5TYC - chains A and D of the 4 polymer chains in the assembly; structure by X-ray diffraction, 2.10 A resolution.

# Chain A
Name: DNA-directed DNA/RNA polymerase mu
Source organism: Homo sapiens
Notes: EC 2.7.7.7
UniProt: Q9NP87 (DPOLM_HUMAN); numbering as in UniProt; present here: 132-397, 410-494
Sequence (356 residues; row label = number of the first residue in the row; note: 12 numbers in that range are skipped by the numbering (no residue carries them; nothing is unmodelled there)):
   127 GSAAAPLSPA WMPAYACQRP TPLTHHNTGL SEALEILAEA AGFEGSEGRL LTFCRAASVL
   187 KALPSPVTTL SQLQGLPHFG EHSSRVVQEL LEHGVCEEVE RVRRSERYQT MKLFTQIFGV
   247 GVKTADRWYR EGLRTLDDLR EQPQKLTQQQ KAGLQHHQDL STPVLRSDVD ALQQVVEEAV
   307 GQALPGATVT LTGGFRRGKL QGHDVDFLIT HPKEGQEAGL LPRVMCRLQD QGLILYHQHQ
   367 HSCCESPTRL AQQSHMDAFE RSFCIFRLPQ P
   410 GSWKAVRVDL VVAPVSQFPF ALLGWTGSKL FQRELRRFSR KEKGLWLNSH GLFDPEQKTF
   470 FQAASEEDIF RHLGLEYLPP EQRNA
Not modelled in the structure: 127-136, 365-383
Covalent attachments: 2,3-dihydroxy-1,4-dithiobutane (DTT) linked to Cys180
Differences from the reference sequence: expression tag (127-131); conflict Gly410 (Pro in Q9NP87)
Metal / ion sites: Na+: Thr241, Ile243, Val246 (shared with 1 residue of chain P); Mg2+ site 1: Asp330, Asp332 (together with dTTP, pyrophosphate) (shared with 1 residue of chain P); Mg2+ site 2: Asp330, Asp332, Asp418 (shared with 2 residues of chain P); Ca2+: Asp330, Asp332, Asp418 (together with dTTP) (shared with 1 residue of chain P)
Small-molecule neighbours:
  - : Asp330, Asp332, Asp418
  - pyrophosphate / dTTP: Gly319, Gly320, Arg323, Lys325, Gly328, His329, Asp330, Asp332, Asp418, Gly433, Trp434, Thr435, Gly436, Ser437, Lys438, Gln441
Curated features (UniProtKB/Swiss-Prot):
  - region: Arg323 to Asp332 (Involved in ssDNA binding)
  - binding site (Mg(2+)): Asp330, Asp332, Asp418
  - site: Gly433 (Responsible for the low discrimination between dNTP and rNTP)
From the paper describing this entry:
  - conformationally variable residues (side-chain flip): His329

# Chain D
Molecule: 4-nt DNA strand
Sequence (4 nucleotides; numbered 1 to 4; the number before each row is that of its first residue):
     1 GCCG

# How chain A and chain D interact
Residue-residue contacts (15; chain A residue first):
  Ala140(A) with DG4(D), phosphate contact
  Gly174(A) with DG1(D), hydrogen bond to the base
  Arg175(A) with DG1(D), salt bridge to the phosphate
  Thr178(A) with DG1(D), hydrogen bond to the base; DC2(D), hydrogen bond to the sugar
  Phe179(A) with DG1(D), sugar contact
  Arg181(A) with DG1(D), base contact
  Pro203(A) with DC3(D), phosphate contact
  His204(A) with DC2(D), phosphate contact; DC3(D), hydrogen bond to the phosphate
  Gly206(A) with DC2(D), hydrogen bond to the phosphate
  Glu207(A) with DC2(D), phosphate contact
  His208(A) with DG1(D), salt bridge to the phosphate; DC2(D), hydrogen bond to the phosphate
  Ser209(A) with DC2(D), hydrogen bond to the phosphate
Interface residues without a listed pair, chain A (14 interface residues in all): Leu202, Phe205

# Summary
14 residues of chain A and 4 residues of chain D are in contact; the contacts include 7 hydrogen bonds and 2
salt bridges. Polar contacts include Gly174(A)-DG1(D), Thr178(A)-DG1(D) and Thr178(A)-DC2(D). Chain A binds
compounds CA/MG and pyrophosphate / dTTP. Curated annotation (UniProt) lists 3 Mg2+-binding residues on chain
A. From the paper: conformational variability at His329(A).
Chain A is DNA-directed DNA/RNA polymerase mu (Homo sapiens) and chain D is a 4-nt DNA strand; the structure,
DNA Polymerase Mu Reactant Complex, 10mM Mg2+ (15 min), was determined by X-ray diffraction, deposited
together with 5TXX, 5TXZ, 5TYB, 5TYD, 5TYE, 5TYF and 7 further entries.
